Entry 5C80 (X-ray diffraction, 2.24 A resolution); this record covers chains E and F of the 6 polymer chains in the assembly.

[Chain E (and F)]
Molecule: Uridine phosphorylase
Organism: Vibrio cholerae
Notes: EC 2.4.2.3; chain F of this document is another copy of the same molecule, construct and numbering; everything in this record applies to it too
Reference sequence: Q9K4U1 (Q9K4U1_VIBCL); residues 1-253 here = UniProt positions 1-253
Amino-acid sequence (253 residues; row label = number of the first residue in the row):
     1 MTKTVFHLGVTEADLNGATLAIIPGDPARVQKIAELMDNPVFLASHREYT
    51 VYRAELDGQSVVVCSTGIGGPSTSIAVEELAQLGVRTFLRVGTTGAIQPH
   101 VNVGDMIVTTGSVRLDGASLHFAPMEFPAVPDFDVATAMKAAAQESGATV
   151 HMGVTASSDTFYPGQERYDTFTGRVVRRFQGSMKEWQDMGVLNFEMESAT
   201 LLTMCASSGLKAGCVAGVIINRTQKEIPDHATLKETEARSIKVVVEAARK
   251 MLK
Disordered / not traced: 1-2
Metal / ion sites: Na+: Glu-48, Ile-68, Ser-72 (shared with Glu-48(F), Ile-68(F), Ser-72(F) of chain F)
Residues lining bound ligands:
  - uridine (URI), molecule 1: Phe-6, His-7, Arg-47
  - uridine (URI), molecule 2: Ile-68, Arg-90, Thr-93, Thr-94, Gly-95, Phe-161, Gln-165, Arg-167, Phe-194, Glu-195, Met-196, Glu-197, Ile-219, Ile-220

[Chain E / chain F interface]
Residue-residue contacts (93; chain E residue first):
  Phe-6(E) / Ile-227(F)  hydrophobic
  Phe-6(E) / Pro-228(F)
  His-7(E) / Phe-161(F)
  Gly-25(E) / Arg-47(F)
  Asp-26(E) / Arg-47(F)
  Arg-47(E) / Gly-25(F)
  Arg-47(E) / Asp-26(F)
  Arg-47(E) / Ile-68(F)
  Glu-48(E) / Gly-67(F)
  Glu-48(E) / Ile-68(F)  hydrogen bond (side chain-backbone)
  Tyr-49(E) / Ile-68(F)
  Gly-67(E) / Glu-48(F)
  Ile-68(E) / His-7(F)
  Ile-68(E) / Arg-47(F)
  Ile-68(E) / Glu-48(F)  hydrogen bond (backbone-side chain)
  Ile-68(E) / Tyr-49(F)
  Ile-68(E) / Ser-72(F)
  Ile-68(E) / Ile-75(F)  hydrophobic
  Gly-69(E) / Pro-71(F)
  Pro-71(E) / Gly-69(F)
  Pro-71(E) / Pro-71(F)
  Pro-71(E) / Asp-159(F)
  Pro-71(E) / Met-196(F)  hydrophobic
  Ser-72(E) / Ile-68(F)
  Ser-74(E) / Thr-160(F)
  Ile-75(E) / Ile-68(F)  hydrophobic
  Ile-75(E) / Phe-161(F)  hydrophobic
  Glu-78(E) / Tyr-162(F)
  Glu-78(E) / Thr-170(F)
  Glu-78(E) / Phe-171(F)  hydrogen bond (side chain-backbone)
  Glu-79(E) / Tyr-162(F)  hydrogen bond
  Ala-81(E) / Phe-171(F)
  Gln-82(E) / Phe-171(F)
  Arg-86(E) / Phe-171(F)
  Leu-115(E) / His-121(F)  hydrogen bond (backbone-side chain)
  Gly-117(E) / Gly-117(F)
  Gly-117(E) / Asp-159(F)  hydrogen bond (backbone-side chain)
  Ala-118(E) / Asp-159(F)  hydrogen bond (backbone-side chain)
  Leu-120(E) / Val-176(F)
  Leu-120(E) / Arg-178(F)
  Leu-120(E) / Phe-179(F)
  His-121(E) / Leu-115(F)  hydrogen bond (side chain-backbone)
  His-121(E) / Ser-158(F)
  His-121(E) / Asp-159(F)
  His-121(E) / Thr-160(F)  hydrogen bond
  His-121(E) / Pro-163(F)
  His-121(E) / Gly-164(F)
  His-121(E) / Val-176(F)
  His-121(E) / Phe-179(F)
  Phe-122(E) / Thr-160(F)
  Phe-122(E) / Pro-163(F)  hydrophobic
  Phe-122(E) / Arg-174(F)  hydrogen bond (backbone-side chain)
  Phe-122(E) / Val-176(F)
  Ala-123(E) / Val-176(F)  hydrophobic
  Ser-158(E) / His-121(F)
  Asp-159(E) / Pro-71(F)
  Asp-159(E) / Gly-117(F)
  Asp-159(E) / Ala-118(F)  hydrogen bond (side chain-backbone)
  Asp-159(E) / His-121(F)
  Asp-159(E) / Asp-159(F)
  Thr-160(E) / Ser-74(F)
  Thr-160(E) / His-121(F)  hydrogen bond
  Thr-160(E) / Phe-122(F)
  Phe-161(E) / His-7(F)
  Phe-161(E) / Ile-75(F)  hydrophobic
  Tyr-162(E) / Glu-78(F)
  Tyr-162(E) / Glu-79(F)  hydrogen bond
  Pro-163(E) / His-121(F)
  Pro-163(E) / Phe-122(F)  hydrophobic
  Gly-164(E) / His-121(F)
  Asp-169(E) / Gln-82(F)
  Thr-170(E) / Glu-78(F)
  Phe-171(E) / Glu-78(F)  hydrogen bond (backbone-side chain)
  Phe-171(E) / Ala-81(F)
  Phe-171(E) / Arg-86(F)
  Phe-171(E) / Ser-208(F)
  Phe-171(E) / Leu-210(F)  hydrophobic
  Thr-172(E) / Ser-208(F)
  Arg-174(E) / Phe-122(F)  hydrogen bond (side chain-backbone)
  Arg-174(E) / Ser-207(F)  hydrogen bond (side chain-backbone)
  Arg-174(E) / Ser-208(F)
  Val-176(E) / Leu-120(F)
  Val-176(E) / His-121(F)
  Val-176(E) / Phe-122(F)
  Arg-178(E) / Leu-120(F)
  Phe-179(E) / Leu-120(F)
  Phe-179(E) / His-121(F)
  Met-196(E) / Pro-71(F)  hydrophobic
  Ser-207(E) / Arg-174(F)  hydrogen bond (backbone-side chain)
  Ser-208(E) / Phe-171(F)
  Ser-208(E) / Thr-172(F)
  Ser-208(E) / Arg-174(F)
  Leu-210(E) / Phe-171(F)  hydrophobic
Other interface residues (no listed pair), chain E (50 interface residues in all): Pro-27, Gly-70, Asp-116, Pro-124, Ile-227
Other interface residues (no listed pair), chain F (52 interface residues in all): Phe-6, Pro-27, Thr-93, Asp-116, Ala-123, Pro-124, Asp-169, Leu-233

[In short]
Chain E and chain F form an interface of 50 and 52 residues respectively; the contacts include 17 hydrogen
bonds. Polar pairs include Glu-48(E)/Ile-68(F), Glu-78(E)/Phe-171(F) and Glu-79(E)/Tyr-162(F). Chain E binds
uridine. Glu-48(E), Ile-68(E) and Ser-72(E) coordinate Na+.
Both chains are Uridine phosphorylase (Vibrio cholerae). Entry 5C80 (X-ray structure uridine phosphorylase
from Vibrio cholerae in complex with uridine at 2.24 A resolution) was determined by X-ray diffraction
together with 4OEH, 4OGL, 4LZW and 4IP0 from the same study.
